PDB entry 7RAL | electron microscopy, 3.70 A resolution | chains L and B of the 3 polymer chains in the assembly

[Chain L]
Name: S2X259 Fab light chain
Organism: Homo sapiens
Notes: antibody fragment or engineered binder
Chain sequence (113 residues; row label = number of the first residue in the row):
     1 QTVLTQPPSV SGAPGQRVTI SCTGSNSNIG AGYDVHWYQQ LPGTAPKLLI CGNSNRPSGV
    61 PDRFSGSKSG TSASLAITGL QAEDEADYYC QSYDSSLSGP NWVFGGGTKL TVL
Not modelled in the structure: 1-2, 12-17, 60-62, 111-113
Disulfides: C22-C90

[Chain B]
Name: Spike glycoprotein
Organism: Severe acute respiratory syndrome coronavirus 2
UniProtKB: P0DTC2 (SPIKE_SARS2); numbering as in UniProt (aligned over 1-1208)
Chain sequence (1288 residues; each row starts with the number of its first residue):
     1 MFVFLVLLPL VSSQCVNLTT RTQLPPAYTN SFTRGVYYPD KVFRSSVLHS TQDLFLPFFS
    61 NVTWFHAIHV SGTNGTKRFD NPVLPFNDGV YFASTEKSNI IRGWIFGTTL DSKTQSLLIV
   121 NNATNVVIKV CEFQFCNDPF LGVYYHKNNK SWMESEFRVY SSANNCTFEY VSQPFLMDLE
   181 GKQGNFKNLR EFVFKNIDGY FKIYSKHTPI NLVRDLPQGF SALEPLVDLP IGINITRFQT
   241 LLALHRSYLT PGDSSSGWTA GAAAYYVGYL QPRTFLLKYN ENGTITDAVD CALDPLSETK
   301 CTLKSFTVEK GIYQTSNFRV QPTESIVRFP NITNLCPFGE VFNATRFASV YAWNRKRISN
   361 CVADYSVLYN SASFSTFKCY GVSPTKLNDL CFTNVYADSF VIRGDEVRQI APGQTGKIAD
   421 YNYKLPDDFT GCVIAWNSNN LDSKVGGNYN YLYRLFRKSN LKPFERDIST EIYQAGSTPC
   481 NGVEGFNCYF PLQSYGFQPT NGVGYQPYRV VVLSFELLHA PATVCGPKKS TNLVKNKCVN
   541 FNFNGLTGTG VLTESNKKFL PFQQFGRDIA DTTDAVRDPQ TLEILDITPC SFGGVSVITP
   601 GTNTSNQVAV LYQDVNCTEV PVAIHADQLT PTWRVYSTGS NVFQTRAGCL IGAEHVNNSY
   661 ECDIPIGAGI CASYQTQTNS PGSASSVASQ SIIAYTMSLG AENSVAYSNN SIAIPTNFTI
   721 SVTTEILPVS MTKTSVDCTM YICGDSTECS NLLLQYGSFC TQLNRALTGI AVEQDKNTQE
   781 VFAQVKQIYK TPPIKDFGGF NFSQILPDPS KPSKRSPIED LLFNKVTLAD AGFIKQYGDC
   841 LGDIAARDLI CAQKFNGLTV LPPLLTDEMI AQYTSALLAG TITSGWTFGA GPALQIPFPM
   901 QMAYRFNGIG VTQNVLYENQ KLIANQFNSA IGKIQDSLSS TPSALGKLQD VVNQNAQALN
   961 TLVKQLSSNF GAISSVLNDI LSRLDPPEAE VQIDRLITGR LQSLQTYVTQ QLIRAAEIRA
  1021 SANLAATKMS ECVLGQSKRV DFCGKGYHLM SFPQSAPHGV VFLHVTYVPA QEKNFTTAPA
  1081 ICHDGKAHFP REGVFVSNGT HWFVTQRNFY EPQIITTDNT FVSGNCDVVI GIVNNTVYDP
  1141 LQPELDSFKE ELDKYFKNHT SPDVDLGDIS GINASVVNIQ KEIDRLNEVA KNLNESLIDL
  1201 QELGKYEQGS GYIPEAPRDG QAYVRKDGEW VLLSTFLGRS LEVLFQGPGH HHHHHHHSAW
  1261 SHPQFEKGGG SGGGGSGGSA WSHPQFEK
Not modelled in the structure: 1-333, 446-447, 470-490, 528-1288
Disulfides: C336-C361, C379-C432, C391-C525
Covalently attached groups: N-acetylglucosamine (NAG) linked to N343
Sequence notes: engineered mutation G682 (Arg in P0DTC2), S683 (Arg in P0DTC2), S685 (Arg in P0DTC2), P817 (Phe in P0DTC2), P892 (Ala in P0DTC2), P899 (Ala in P0DTC2), P942 (Ala in P0DTC2), P986 (Lys in P0DTC2), P987 (Val in P0DTC2); expression tag (1209-1288)
Swiss-Prot annotation at these positions:
  - region: N280 to C301 (Putative superantigen), R403 to D405 (Integrin-binding motif), N448 to F456 (Immunodominant HLA epitope recognized by the CD8+), P681, A684 (Putative superantigen), S816 to Y837 (Fusion peptide 1), K835 to F855 (Fusion peptide 2), D1163 to E1202 (Heptad repeat 2)
  - site: R815, S816 (Cleavage)
  - glycosylation: N17 (N-linked (GlcNAc...) (complex) asparagine), N61 (N-linked (GlcNAc...) (hybrid) asparagine), N74 (N-linked (GlcNAc...) (complex) asparagine), N122 (N-linked (GlcNAc...) (hybrid) asparagine), N149 (N-linked (GlcNAc...) (complex) asparagine), N165 (N-linked (GlcNAc...) (complex) asparagine), N234 (N-linked (GlcNAc...) (high mannose) asparagine), N282 (N-linked (GlcNAc...) (complex) asparagine), T323 (O-linked (GalNAc) threonine), S325 (O-linked (HexNAc...) serine), N331 (N-linked (GlcNAc...) (complex) asparagine), N343 (N-linked (GlcNAc...) (complex) asparagine), N603 (N-linked (GlcNAc...) (hybrid) asparagine), N616 (N-linked (GlcNAc...) (complex) asparagine), N657 (N-linked (GlcNAc...) (complex) asparagine), T676 (O-linked (GlcNAc...) threonine), T678 (O-linked (GlcNAc...) threonine), N709 (N-linked (GlcNAc...) (high mannose) asparagine), N717 (N-linked (GlcNAc...) (hybrid) asparagine), N801 (N-linked (GlcNAc...) (hybrid) asparagine) and 6 more in UniProt
  - natural variant: L5 (L5F: In strain: Iota/B.1.526), S13 (S13I: In strain: Epsilon/B.1.427/B.1.429), L18 (L18F: In strain: Beta/B.1.351, Gamma/P.1 and 1 more), T19 (T19I: In strain: Omicron/BQ.1.1, Omicron/XBB.1.5 and 1 more; T19R: In strain: Delta/B.1.617.2, Omicron/BA.2 and 4 more), T20 (T20N: In strain: Gamma/P.1), L24 to A27 (sequence variant, change not given here; In strain: Omicron/BA.2, Omicron/BA.2.12.1 and 6 more), P26 (P26S: In strain: Gamma/P.1), Q52 (Q52H: In strain: Omicron/EG.5.1), A67 (A67V: In strain: Eta/B.1.525, Omicron/BA.1), H69 to V70 (deletion: In strain: Alpha/B.1.1.7, Eta/B.1.525 and 5 more), G75 (G75V: In strain: Lambda/C.37), T76 (T76I: In strain: Lambda/C.37), 82 further natural variant entries in UniProt
  - mutagenesis: H69 to V70 (Increased incorporation of cleaved spike into virions), N121 (N121Q: Partial loss of biliverdin affinity), R190 (R190K: Partial loss of biliverdin affinity), N234 (N234Q: Increased resistance to neutralizing antibodies), N331 (N331Q: Reduced viral infectivity), N343 (N343Q: Reduced viral infectivity), L452 (L452R: Increased resistance to neutralizing antibodies. Decreases HLA binding to NF9 epitope. Increased binding affinity to human ACE2), Y453 (Y453F: Decreased HLA binding to NF9 epitope. Increased binding affinity to human ACE2), A475 (A475V: Increased resistance to neutralizing antibodies), V483 (V483A: Increased resistance to neutralizing antibodies), E484 (E484D: Increased replication in human TMEM106B overexpressing cells), F490 (F490L: Increased resistance to neutralizing antibodies and human covalescent sera neutralization), 12 further mutagenesis entries in UniProt
Reported in the primary citation:
  - mutagenesis - K417N/E484K/N501Y, K417T/E484K/N501Y, K417V, N439K, L452R, Y453F, E484K, N501Y: unchanged binding to S2X259

[Interface between chain L and chain B]
Pairs across the interface (12):
  G32(L) with R408(B), hydrogen bond (backbone-side chain)
  Y33(L) with G404(B); D405(B); R408(B)
  Y93(L) with V503(B)
  S95(L) with G502(B); V503(B), hydrogen bond (backbone-backbone); G504(B), hydrogen bond (backbone-backbone)
  S96(L) with G502(B); V503(B), hydrogen bond (backbone-backbone)
  L97(L) with G502(B)
  G99(L) with V503(B)
Interface residues without a listed pair, chain L (10 interface residues in all): D34, D94, P100
Interface residues without a listed pair, chain B (7 interface residues in all): N501
The authors on this interface:
  - epitope / paratope residues, chain B: G404(B), D405(B), P499(B), N501(B), G504(B)
  - hot spots on chain B (mutagenesis) - G504D: abolished binding to S2X259

[In short]
The interface between chain L and chain B involves 10 residues on one side and 7 on the other, with 4 hydrogen
bonds. Among the polar pairs are G32(L)-R408(B), S95(L)-V503(B) and S95(L)-G504(B). The paper reports that
G504D of chain B abolishes binding to S2X259; epitope/paratope residues G404(B), D405(B) and P499(B) among
others; 9 substitutions were tested in all.
Chain L is S2X259 Fab light chain (Homo sapiens) and chain B is Spike glycoprotein (Severe acute respiratory
syndrome coronavirus 2); the structure, SARS-CoV-2 S bound to S2X259 Fab (local refinement of the RBD/S2X259
variable domains), was determined by electron microscopy together with 7RA8 from the same study.
